Entry 9GEV (electron microscopy, 3.47 A resolution); this record covers chains L and S of the 20 polymer chains in the assembly.

# Chain L
Molecule: Nucleosomal DNA Strand 2
Sequence (152 nucleotides; row label = number of the first residue in the row; numbers below 1 keep their minus sign (DT-81 is residue -81)):
   -81 TGCCGAGGCCGCTCAATTGGTCGTAGACAGCTCTAGCACCGCTTAAACGC
   -31 ACGTACGCGCTGTCCCCCGCGTTTTAACCGCCAAGGGGATTACTCCCTAG
    19 TCTCCAGGCACGTGTCAGATATATACATCCTGTGCATGTACTCGGGATAT
    69 TG
Disordered / not traced: -81 to -76, 60-70

# Chain S
Name: Histone H2A type 1-B/E
Organism: Homo sapiens
Reference sequence: P04908 (H2A1B_HUMAN); residues 1-129 here correspond to UniProt positions 2-130 (UniProt number = residue number + 1)
Chain sequence (129 residues; row label = number of the first residue in the row):
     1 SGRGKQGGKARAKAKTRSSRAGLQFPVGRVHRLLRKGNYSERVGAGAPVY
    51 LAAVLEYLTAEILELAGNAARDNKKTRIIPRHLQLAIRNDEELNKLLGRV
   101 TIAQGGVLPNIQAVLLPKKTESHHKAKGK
Disordered / not traced: 1-10, 119-129
UniProt features mapped onto this chain:
  - modified residue: Ser1 (N-acetylserine), Arg3 (Citrulline), Lys5 (N6-(2-hydroxyisobutyryl)lysine), Lys9 (N6-(2-hydroxyisobutyryl)lysine), Lys13 (N6-(beta-hydroxybutyryl)lysine), Lys36 (N6-(2-hydroxyisobutyryl)lysine), Lys74 (N6-(2-hydroxyisobutyryl)lysine), Lys75 (N6-(2-hydroxyisobutyryl)lysine), Lys95 (N6-(2-hydroxyisobutyryl)lysine), Gln104 (N5-methylglutamine), Lys118 (N6-(2-hydroxyisobutyryl)lysine), Lys119 (N6-crotonyllysine), Thr120 (Phosphothreonine), Lys125 (N6-crotonyllysine)
  - cross-link (Glycyl lysine isopeptide (Lys-Gly)): Lys13 (interchain with G-Cter in ubiquitin), Lys15 (interchain with G-Cter in ubiquitin), Lys119 (interchain with G-Cter in ubiquitin)

# Chain L / chain S interface
Contacting residue pairs (16; chain L residue first):
  DA-55(L) with Arg77(S), sugar contact
  DC-54(L) with Arg77(S), salt bridge to the phosphate
  DA-53(L) with Arg77(S), salt bridge to the phosphate
  DC-43(L) with Gly28(S), phosphate contact; Arg29(S), hydrogen bond to the phosphate; Arg32(S), salt bridge to the phosphate
  DC-42(L) with Ala14(S), phosphate contact; Lys15(S), sugar contact; Thr16(S), phosphate contact; Arg17(S), salt bridge to the phosphate; Gly28(S), phosphate contact
  DG-41(L) with Arg11(S), phosphate contact; Ala14(S), phosphate contact; Lys15(S), hydrogen bond to the phosphate
  DC-40(L) with Arg11(S), hydrogen bond to the phosphate
  DC-34(L) with Arg42(S), sugar contact
Also at the interface, not in a pair above, chain L (10 interface residues in all): DA-44, DA-35
Also at the interface, not in a pair above, chain S (11 interface residues in all): Ser18

# In short
The interface between chain L and chain S involves 10 residues on one side and 11 on the other; the contacts
include 3 hydrogen bonds and 4 salt bridges. Polar pairs include DC-43(L)-Arg29(S), DG-41(L)-Lys15(S) and
DC-40(L)-Arg11(S).
Chain L is Nucleosomal DNA Strand 2 and chain S is Histone H2A type 1-B/E (Homo sapiens); the structure,
CryoEM structure of the human INO80 core-nucleosome complex state N-6, was determined by electron microscopy.
